Entry 3LT2 (X-ray diffraction, 2.50 A resolution); this record covers chains A and B.

[Chain A (and B)]
Protein: Enoyl-ACP reductase
Organism: Plasmodium falciparum
Notes: EC 1.3.1.9; chain B of this document is another copy of the same molecule, construct and numbering; everything in this record applies to it too
UniProt: Q9BJJ9 (Q9BJJ9_PLAFA); numbering as in UniProt (aligned over 96-424)
Amino-acid sequence (329 residues; each row starts with the number of its first residue):
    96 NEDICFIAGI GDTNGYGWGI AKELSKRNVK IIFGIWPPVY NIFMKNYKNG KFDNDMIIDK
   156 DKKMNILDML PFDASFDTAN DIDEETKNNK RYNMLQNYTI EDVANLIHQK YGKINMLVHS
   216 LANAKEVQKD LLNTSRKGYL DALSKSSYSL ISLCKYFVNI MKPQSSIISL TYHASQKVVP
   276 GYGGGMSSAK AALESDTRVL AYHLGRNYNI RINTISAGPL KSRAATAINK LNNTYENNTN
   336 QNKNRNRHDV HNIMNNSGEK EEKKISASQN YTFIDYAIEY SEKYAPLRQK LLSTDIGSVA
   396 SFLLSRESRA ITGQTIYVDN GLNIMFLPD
Disordered / not traced: 325-366
Small-molecule neighbours:
  - FT3 (2-(2,4-dichlorophenoxy)-5-(hydroxymethyl)phenol): Ala217, Asn218, Ala219, Val222, Tyr267, Tyr277, Met281, Lys285, Pro314, Ala319, Ala320, Ile323, Phe368, Ile369, Ala372
  - NAD (nicotinamide-adenine-dinucleotide): Gly104, Ile105, Gly106, Asp107, Gly110, Tyr111, Gly112, Trp131, Val134, Phe167, Asp168, Ala169, Ser170, Ser215, Leu216, Ala217, Asn218, Lys240, Leu265, Thr266, Tyr267, Tyr277, Lys285, Ala312, Gly313, Pro314, Leu315, Ser317, Arg318, Ala319, Ala320, Ile369

[How chain A and chain B interact]
Contacting residue pairs - 77 pairs, chain A then chain B:
  Arg122(A) with Glu402(B), salt bridge
  Arg293(A) with Ile419(B)
  Ala296(A) with Pro381(B); Ile419(B), hydrophobic
  Tyr297(A) with Met420(B), hydrophobic; Asp424(B), hydrogen bond
  Gly300(A) with Pro381(B); Leu382(B)
  Arg301(A) with Lys378(B); Tyr379(B), hydrogen bond (side chain-backbone); Ala380(B), hydrogen bond (side chain-backbone); Pro381(B), hydrogen bond (backbone-backbone); Arg383(B); Asp424(B), salt bridge
  Asn304(A) with Gln384(B)
  Arg306(A) with Leu382(B)
  Lys378(A) with Arg301(B)
  Tyr379(A) with Arg301(B), hydrogen bond (backbone-side chain)
  Ala380(A) with Arg301(B), hydrogen bond (backbone-side chain)
  Pro381(A) with Ala296(B); Gly300(B); Arg301(B), hydrogen bond (backbone-backbone)
  Leu382(A) with Gly300(B); Arg306(B); Arg404(B); Thr407(B)
  Arg383(A) with Arg301(B)
  Gln384(A) with Asn304(B), hydrogen bond; Arg404(B), hydrogen bond (side chain-backbone)
  Lys385(A) with Arg404(B)
  Leu386(A) with Ala405(B), hydrophobic
  Leu387(A) with Arg404(B)
  Asp390(A) with Arg404(B), salt bridge
  Ser393(A) with Glu402(B), hydrogen bond (side chain-backbone)
  Val394(A) with Phe397(B), hydrophobic; Glu402(B); Ile406(B), hydrophobic
  Phe397(A) with Val394(B), hydrophobic; Phe397(B), hydrophobic
  Glu402(A) with Arg122(B), salt bridge; Ser393(B), hydrogen bond (backbone-side chain)
  Arg404(A) with Leu382(B); Gln384(B), hydrogen bond (backbone-side chain); Lys385(B); Leu387(B); Asp390(B), salt bridge
  Ala405(A) with Leu386(B), hydrophobic; Asp390(B); Val413(B), hydrophobic; Asp414(B), hydrogen bond (backbone-backbone); Asn415(B), hydrogen bond (backbone-backbone)
  Ile406(A) with Val394(B), hydrophobic; Ile411(B), hydrophobic; Tyr412(B); Val413(B), hydrophobic
  Thr407(A) with Pro381(B); Asn415(B); Gly416(B)
  Gly408(A) with Ile419(B)
  Gln409(A) with Tyr412(B); Asn418(B), hydrogen bond; Ile419(B)
  Tyr412(A) with Ile406(B); Gln409(B)
  Val413(A) with Ala405(B), hydrophobic
  Asp414(A) with Ala405(B), hydrogen bond (backbone-backbone)
  Asn415(A) with Ala405(B), hydrogen bond (backbone-backbone); Thr407(B)
  Gly416(A) with Thr407(B)
  Asn418(A) with Gln409(B), hydrogen bond
  Ile419(A) with Arg293(B); Ala296(B), hydrophobic; Gly408(B); Gln409(B)
  Met420(A) with Tyr297(B), hydrophobic
  Asp424(A) with Tyr297(B), hydrogen bond; Arg301(B), salt bridge
Also at the interface, not in a pair above, chain A (40 interface residues in all): Glu118, Ile411
Also at the interface, not in a pair above, chain B (41 interface residues in all): Glu118, Ile305

[Overview]
40 residues of chain A face 41 of chain B across their interface; the contacts include 19 hydrogen bonds and 6
salt bridges. Among the polar pairs are Arg122(A)-Glu402(B), Arg301(A)-Asp424(B) and Asp390(A)-Arg404(B).
Chain A binds NAD and compound FT3.
Both chains are Enoyl-ACP reductase (Plasmodium falciparum). Entry 3LT2 (Enoyl-ACP Reductase from Plasmodium
falciparum (PfENR) in complex with triclosan variant T3) was determined by X-ray diffraction, deposited
together with 3LSY, 3LT0, 3LT1 and 3LT4.
